Entry 7Z17 (electron microscopy, 2.57 A resolution); this record covers chains C and H of the 10 polymer chains in the assembly.

== Chain C ==
Name: Alpha-D-ribose 1-methylphosphonate 5-triphosphate synthase subunit PhnI
Source organism: Escherichia coli
Notes: EC 2.7.8.37
UniProt: P16687 (PHNI_ECOLI); residue numbers follow UniProt; this construct covers 1-354
Chain sequence (354 residues; each row starts with the number of its first residue):
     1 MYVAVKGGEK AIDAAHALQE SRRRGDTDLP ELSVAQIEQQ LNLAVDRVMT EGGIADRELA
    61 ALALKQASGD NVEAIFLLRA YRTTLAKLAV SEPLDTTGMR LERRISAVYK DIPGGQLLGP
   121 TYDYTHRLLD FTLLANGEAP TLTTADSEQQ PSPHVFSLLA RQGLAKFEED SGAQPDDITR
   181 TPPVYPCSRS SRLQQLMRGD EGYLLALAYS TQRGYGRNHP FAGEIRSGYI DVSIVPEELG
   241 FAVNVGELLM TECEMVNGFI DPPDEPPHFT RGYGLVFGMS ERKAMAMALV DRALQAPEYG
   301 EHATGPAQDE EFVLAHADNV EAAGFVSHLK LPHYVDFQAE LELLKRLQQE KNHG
Not modelled in the structure: 354
Differences from the reference sequence: conflict D264 (Gly in P16687), K351 (Gln in P16687)
Bound ions: Zn2+ site 1: H219 (shared with 3 residues of chain G); Zn2+ site 2: H328, H333 (together with I9X)
Residues lining bound ligands: I9X (alpha-D-ribose-1,2-cyclic-phosphate-5-phosphate): F325, H328, L331, H333

== Chain H ==
Name: Alpha-D-ribose 1-methylphosphonate 5-phosphate C-P lyase
Source organism: Escherichia coli
Notes: EC 4.7.1.1
UniProt: P16688 (PHNJ_ECOLI); numbering as in UniProt (aligned over 1-281)
Chain sequence (281 residues; row label = number of the first residue in the row):
     1 MANLSGYNFA YLDEQTKRMI RRAILKAVAI PGYQVPFGGR EMPMPYGWGT GGIQLTASVI
    61 GESDVLKVID QGADDTTNAV SIRNFFKRVT GVNTTERTDD ATLIQTRHRI PETPLTEDQI
   121 IIFQVPIPEP LRFIEPRETE TRTMHALEEY GVMQVKLYED IARFGHIATT YAYPVKVNGR
   181 YVMDPSPIPK FDNPKMDMMP ALQLFGAGRE KRIYAVPPFT RVESLDFDDH PFTVQQWDEP
   241 CAICGSTHSY LDEVVLDDAG NRMFVCSDTD YCRQQSEAKN Q
Not modelled in the structure: 1-2, 279-281
Differences from the reference sequence: conflict L103 (Val in P16688)
Bound ions: Zn2+: C241, C244, C266, C272
From the paper describing this entry:
  - catalytic residues: G32 (citing earlier work)
  - mutagenesis - E149A, Y158A: abolished growth

== Chain C / chain H interface ==
Pairs across the interface (17):
  Y109(C) with D258(H)
  K110(C) with D258(H), hydrogen bond (backbone-side chain)
  D111(C) with L256(H); D258(H), hydrogen bond (backbone-side chain)
  Y124(C) with T77(H)
  H126(C) with S81(H), hydrogen bond (side chain-backbone); N84(H); F85(H); R88(H)
  R127(C) with Y7(H)
  L128(C) with L4(H), hydrophobic; Y7(H); Y11(H), hydrophobic; F85(H), hydrophobic
  L129(C) with Y7(H), hydrogen bond (backbone-side chain)
  F131(C) with S5(H); G6(H)
Interface residues without a listed pair, chain C (10 interface residues in all): T125
Interface residues without a listed pair, chain H (16 interface residues in all): P45, Y46, V89, D257

== Overview ==
10 residues of chain C face 16 of chain H across their interface, with 4 hydrogen bonds. Among the polar pairs
are K110(C)-D258(H), D111(C)-D258(H) and H126(C)-S81(H). Chain C binds compound I9X. The Zn2+ site 2 is built
by H328(C) and H333(C). From the paper: the catalytic residue G32(H); E149A and Y158A of chain H abolish
growth.
Chain C is Alpha-D-ribose 1-methylphosphonate 5-triphosphate synthase subunit PhnI and chain H is
Alpha-D-ribose 1-methylphosphonate 5-phosphate C-P lyase, both from Escherichia coli; the structure, E. coli
C-P lyase bound to a PhnK ABC dimer in an open conformation, was determined by electron microscopy (same
publication as 7Z15, 7Z16, 7Z18 and 7Z19).
